Entry 7JXF (X-ray diffraction, 1.50 A resolution); this record covers chains A and B.

== Chain A (and B) ==
Name: Thymidylate synthase
From: Escherichia coli
Notes: EC 2.1.1.45; chain B of this document is another copy of the same molecule, construct and numbering; everything in this record applies to it too
Reference sequence: A0A029ILG4 (A0A029ILG4_ECOLX); numbering as in UniProt (aligned over 1-264)
Sequence (264 residues; each row starts with the number of its first residue):
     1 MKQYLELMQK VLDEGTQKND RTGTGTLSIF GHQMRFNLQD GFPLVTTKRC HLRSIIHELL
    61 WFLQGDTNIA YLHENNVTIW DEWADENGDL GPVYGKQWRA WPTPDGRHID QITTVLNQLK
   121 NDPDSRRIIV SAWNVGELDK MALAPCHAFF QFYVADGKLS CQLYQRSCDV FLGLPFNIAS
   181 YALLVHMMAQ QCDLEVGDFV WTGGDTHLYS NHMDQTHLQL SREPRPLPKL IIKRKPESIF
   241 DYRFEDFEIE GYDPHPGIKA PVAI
Modified positions: M1 (N-carboxymethionine; CXM)
Metal / ion sites: Na+ site 1: Q64, F240; Na+ site 2 near H108 (its only coordinating residue here)
Residues lining bound ligands:
  - 5HU (5-hydroxymethyluridine-2'-deoxy-5'-monophosphate): R21, W80, Y94, C146, H147, Q165, R166, S167, C168, D169, G173, N177, H207, Y209
  - VMV (N-[4-({[(6S)-2,4-diamino-5,6,7,8-tetrahydropyrido[3,2-d]pyrimidin-6-yl]methyl}amino)benzene-1-carbonyl]-L-glutamic acid): K48, R49, C50, H51, E58, I79, W80, W83, L143, D169, L172, G173, F176, N177, S180, Y209, G257, I258, K259, A260, V262, A263
What the authors report for this chain:
  - binding site for the ligand VNM: W80
  - conformationally variable residues (loop rearrangement, side-chain flip): N19 to G25, C146, H147, F149

== How chain A and chain B interact ==
Residue-residue contacts - 113 pairs, chain A then chain B:
  T16(A) with Y153(B); A155(B); D156(B), hydrogen bond
  K18(A) with D124(B), hydrogen bond (side chain-backbone); Y153(B); V154(B), hydrogen bond (side chain-backbone)
  N19(A) with D124(B)
  D20(A) with R126(B), salt bridge
  R21(A) with R127(B)
  T26(A) with R126(B)
  S28(A) with Y153(B), hydrogen bond
  F30(A) with R35(B), hydrogen bond (backbone-side chain); Q151(B); Y153(B), hydrophobic; S160(B); C161(B); Q162(B)
  G31(A) with Q33(B); R35(B), hydrogen bond (backbone-side chain); Q162(B)
  H32(A) with Q33(B), hydrogen bond (backbone-side chain)
  Q33(A) with G31(B); H32(B), hydrogen bond (side chain-backbone); Q33(B), hydrogen bond (backbone-side chain); T202(B)
  R35(A) with F30(B), hydrogen bond (side chain-backbone); G31(B), hydrogen bond (side chain-backbone)
  W101(A) with W101(B), hydrophobic; W133(B); N134(B); V135(B); G136(B)
  P102(A) with P104(B), hydrophobic
  T103(A) with P104(B); G136(B)
  P104(A) with P102(B), hydrophobic; P104(B); E137(B)
  D105(A) with K140(B), salt bridge
  I109(A) with V135(B); G136(B)
  Q111(A) with V135(B)
  D124(A) with K18(B), salt bridge; N19(B)
  R126(A) with D20(B), salt bridge; T26(B); R166(B), hydrogen bond (backbone-side chain); S167(B), hydrogen bond; D205(B); H207(B); Y209(B), hydrogen bond
  R127(A) with W133(B); L138(B); R166(B)
  I129(A) with W133(B); R166(B)
  S131(A) with W133(B)
  W133(A) with I129(B); S131(B); F149(B), hydrophobic
  N134(A) with W101(B)
  V135(A) with W101(B); I109(B); Q111(B)
  G136(A) with W101(B); T103(B); I109(B)
  E137(A) with P104(B)
  D139(A) with R107(B), salt bridge
  L143(A) with R127(B)
  A144(A) with R127(B)
  F149(A) with W133(B), hydrophobic; A148(B), hydrophobic; F149(B), hydrophobic; Y164(B), hydrophobic
  Q151(A) with F30(B); Y164(B), hydrogen bond; R166(B), hydrogen bond (side chain-backbone); G204(B)
  Y153(A) with T16(B); K18(B); S28(B), hydrogen bond; F30(B), hydrophobic; D205(B)
  V154(A) with K18(B), hydrogen bond (backbone-side chain)
  A155(A) with T16(B)
  D156(A) with T16(B)
  S160(A) with F30(B)
  C161(A) with F30(B)
  Q162(A) with F30(B); G31(B); Y164(B), hydrogen bond; T202(B); G203(B), hydrogen bond (side chain-backbone); G204(B)
  Y164(A) with F149(B), hydrophobic; Q151(B), hydrogen bond; Q162(B), hydrogen bond
  R166(A) with R126(B), hydrogen bond (side chain-backbone); R127(B); I129(B); Q151(B), hydrogen bond (backbone-side chain)
  S167(A) with R126(B), hydrogen bond
  T202(A) with Q33(B); Q162(B); T202(B)
  G203(A) with Q162(B), hydrogen bond (backbone-side chain)
  G204(A) with Q151(B); Q162(B)
  D205(A) with R126(B); Y153(B)
  H207(A) with R126(B)
  Y209(A) with R126(B), hydrogen bond
Also at the interface, not in a pair above, chain A (56 interface residues in all): T22, I29, P123, A148, F152, V200
Also at the interface, not in a pair above, chain B (56 interface residues in all): R21, I29, P123, S125, A144, F152, V200

== In short ==
Chain A and chain B each contribute 56 residues to their interface, with 27 hydrogen bonds and 5 salt bridges.
Polar contacts include D20(A)-R126(B), D105(A)-K140(B) and D124(A)-K18(B). Ligands of chain A: compound 5HU
and compound VMV. From the paper: a binding site for the ligand VNM at W80(A); conformational variability at
N19(A), C146(A) and H147(A) among others.
Chain A and chain B are both Thymidylate synthase (Escherichia coli); the structure, E. coli TSase complex
with a bi-substrate reaction intermediate diastereomer analog, was determined by X-ray diffraction together
with 7JX1 from the same study.
